2JA6 - chains B and T of the 15 polymer chains in the assembly; structure by X-ray diffraction, 4.00 A resolution.

[Chain B]
Protein: DNA-directed RNA polymerase II 140 kDa polypeptide
Source organism: Saccharomyces cerevisiae
Notes: EC 2.7.7.6
UniProtKB: P08518 (RPB2_YEAST); residues 1-1224 here = UniProt positions 1-1224
Chain sequence (1224 residues; numbered 1 to 1224; the number before each row is that of its first residue):
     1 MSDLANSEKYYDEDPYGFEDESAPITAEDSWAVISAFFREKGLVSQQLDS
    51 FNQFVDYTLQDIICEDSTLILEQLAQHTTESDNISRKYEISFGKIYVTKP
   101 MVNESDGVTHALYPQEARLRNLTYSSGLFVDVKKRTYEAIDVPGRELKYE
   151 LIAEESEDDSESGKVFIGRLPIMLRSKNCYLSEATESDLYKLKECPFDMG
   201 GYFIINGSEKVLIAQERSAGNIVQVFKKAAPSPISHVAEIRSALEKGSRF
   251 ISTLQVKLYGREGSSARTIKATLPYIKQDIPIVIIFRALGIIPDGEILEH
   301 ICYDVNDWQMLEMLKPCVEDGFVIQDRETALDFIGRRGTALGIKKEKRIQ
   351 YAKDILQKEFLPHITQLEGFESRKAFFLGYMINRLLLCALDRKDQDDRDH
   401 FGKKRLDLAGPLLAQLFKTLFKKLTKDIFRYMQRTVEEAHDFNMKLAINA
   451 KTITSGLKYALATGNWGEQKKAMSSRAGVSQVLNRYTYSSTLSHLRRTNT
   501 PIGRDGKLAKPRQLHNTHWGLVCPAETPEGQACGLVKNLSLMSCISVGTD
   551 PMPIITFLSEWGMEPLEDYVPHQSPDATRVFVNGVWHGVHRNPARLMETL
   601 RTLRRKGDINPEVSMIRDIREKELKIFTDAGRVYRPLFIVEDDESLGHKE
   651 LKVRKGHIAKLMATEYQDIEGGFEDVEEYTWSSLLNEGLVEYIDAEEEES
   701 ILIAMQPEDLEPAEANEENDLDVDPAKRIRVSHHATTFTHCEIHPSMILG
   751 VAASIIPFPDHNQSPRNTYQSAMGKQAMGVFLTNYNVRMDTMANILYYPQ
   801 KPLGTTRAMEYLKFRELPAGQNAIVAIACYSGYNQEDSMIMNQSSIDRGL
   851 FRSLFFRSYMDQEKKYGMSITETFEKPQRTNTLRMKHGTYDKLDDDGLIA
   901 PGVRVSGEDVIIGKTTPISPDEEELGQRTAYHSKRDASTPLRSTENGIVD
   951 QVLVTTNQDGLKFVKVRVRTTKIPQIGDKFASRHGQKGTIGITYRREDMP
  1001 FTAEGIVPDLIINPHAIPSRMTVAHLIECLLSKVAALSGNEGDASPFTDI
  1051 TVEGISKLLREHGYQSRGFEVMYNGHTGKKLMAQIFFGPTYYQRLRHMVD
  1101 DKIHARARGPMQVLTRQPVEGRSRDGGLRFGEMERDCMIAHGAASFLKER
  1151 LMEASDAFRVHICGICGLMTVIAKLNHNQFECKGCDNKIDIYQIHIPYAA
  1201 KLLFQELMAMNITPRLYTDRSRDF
Disordered / not traced: 1-17, 71-89, 134-163, 438-445, 503-509, 669-677, 716-721, 920-932

[Chain T]
Molecule: 25-nt DNA strand
Sequence (25 nucleotides; each row starts with the number of its first residue; note: 1 number in that range is skipped by the numbering (no residue carries it; nothing is unmodelled there)):
     4 AGCTCAAGTACTTX
    19 TCCUGGTCATT
Disordered / not traced: 4-9
Modified residues: TT ([(1r,3r,4s,9r,10s,12r,15as,15br,18br,18cs)-10-hydroxy-15a,15b-dimethyl-13,15,16,18-tetraoxohexadecahydro-8H-9,12-epoxy-1,4-methano-2,5,7-trioxa-12a,14,17,18a-tetraazacyclohexadeca[1,2,3,4-def]biphenylen-3-yl]methyl dihydrogen phosphate) at position 17; BRU (5-bromo-2'-deoxyuridine-5'-monophosphate) at position 22
Covalently attached groups: covalent link TT_17-DT19

[Interface between chain B and chain T]
Contacting residue pairs - 25 pairs, chain B then chain T:
  Ser208(B) with DA27(T), phosphate contact
  Lys210(B) with DC26(T), phosphate contact; DA27(T), salt bridge to the phosphate
  Pro231(B) with DG11(T), phosphate contact; DT12(T), phosphate contact
  Ser232(B) with DG11(T), phosphate contact; DT12(T), phosphate contact
  Ala462(B) with DA27(T), sugar contact
  Thr791(B) with DC26(T), hydrogen bond to the phosphate
  Met792(B) with DT25(T), phosphate contact
  Arg857(B) with DG24(T), phosphate contact; DT25(T), salt bridge to the phosphate
  Arg942(B) with DG24(T), hydrogen bond to the phosphate; DT25(T), salt bridge to the phosphate
  His1104(B) with DG23(T), phosphate contact
  Gly1121(B) with DG23(T), phosphate contact
  Arg1122(B) with DG23(T), hydrogen bond to the phosphate; DG24(T), phosphate contact
  Ser1123(B) with DG24(T), hydrogen bond to the phosphate
  Leu1128(B) with BRU_22(T), phosphate contact; DG23(T), phosphate contact
  Arg1129(B) with DC21(T), salt bridge to the phosphate; BRU_22(T), hydrogen bond to the phosphate
  Gly1131(B) with DC21(T), phosphate contact
  Met1133(B) with DC20(T), sugar contact
Also at the interface, not in a pair above, chain B (20 interface residues in all): Asn206, Glu1132, Glu1134

[Summary]
20 residues of chain B face 10 of chain T across their interface, with 5 hydrogen bonds and 4 salt bridges.
Polar contacts include Thr791(B)-DC26(T), Arg942(B)-DG24(T) and Arg1122(B)-DG23(T).
Chain B is DNA-directed RNA polymerase II 140 kDa polypeptide (Saccharomyces cerevisiae) and chain T is a
25-nt DNA strand; the structure, CPD lesion containing RNA Polymerase II elongation complex B, was determined
by X-ray diffraction together with 2JA5, 2JA7 and 2JA8 from the same study.
